8UO5 - chains B and D of the 4 polymer chains in the assembly; structure by electron microscopy, 3.27 A resolution.

[Chain B]
Molecule: Serine/threonine-protein phosphatase 2A 55 kDa regulatory subunit B alpha isoform
Source organism: Homo sapiens
UniProtKB: P63151 (2ABA_HUMAN); residue numbers follow UniProt; this construct covers 1-447
Chain sequence (447 residues; numbered 1 to 447; the number before each row is that of its first residue):
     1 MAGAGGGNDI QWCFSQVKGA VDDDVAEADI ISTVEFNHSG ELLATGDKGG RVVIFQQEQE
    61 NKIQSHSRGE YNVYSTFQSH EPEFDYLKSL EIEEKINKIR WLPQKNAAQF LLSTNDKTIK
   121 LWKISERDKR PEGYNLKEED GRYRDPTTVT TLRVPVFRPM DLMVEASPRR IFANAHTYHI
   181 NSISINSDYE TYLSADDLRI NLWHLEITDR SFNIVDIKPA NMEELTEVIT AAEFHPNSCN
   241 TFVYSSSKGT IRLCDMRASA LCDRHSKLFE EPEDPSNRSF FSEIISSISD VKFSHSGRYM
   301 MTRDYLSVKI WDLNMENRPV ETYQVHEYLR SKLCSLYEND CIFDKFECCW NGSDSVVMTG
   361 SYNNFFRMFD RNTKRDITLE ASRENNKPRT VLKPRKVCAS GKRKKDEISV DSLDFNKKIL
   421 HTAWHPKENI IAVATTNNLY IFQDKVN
Disordered / not traced: 1-8, 21-25, 61-70, 272-275, 383-414, 445-447
Swiss-Prot annotation at these positions:
  - modified residue: Ala2 (N-acetylalanine)

[Chain D]
Molecule: Immediate early response gene 5 protein
Source organism: Homo sapiens
UniProtKB: Q5VY09 (IER5_HUMAN); residues 1-50 here = UniProt positions 1-50
Chain sequence (74 residues; row label = number of the first residue in the row; numbers below 1 keep their minus sign (Met-23 is residue -23)):
   -23 MDWSHPQFEK SAVDENLYFQ GGGRMEFKLE AHRIVSISLG KIYNSRVQRG GIKLHKNLLV
    37 SLVLRSARQV YLSD
Disordered / not traced: -23 to 2, 46-50
Differences from the reference sequence: expression tag (-23 to 0)

[How chain B and chain D interact]
Contacting residue pairs (36; chain B residue first):
  Glu91(B) with Arg25(D), hydrogen bond (backbone-side chain); Gly26(D)
  Ile92(B) with Arg25(D), hydrogen bond (backbone-side chain)
  Glu93(B) with Arg25(D), salt bridge
  Asp116(B) with Lys29(D), salt bridge
  His179(B) with Lys29(D), hydrogen bond
  Asp197(B) with His31(D)
  Leu225(B) with Leu30(D), hydrophobic; Leu34(D)
  Thr226(B) with Leu34(D)
  Val228(B) with His31(D); Leu34(D), hydrophobic
  Thr230(B) with His31(D)
  Phe280(B) with Ala7(D), hydrophobic; Leu40(D); Arg41(D)
  Phe281(B) with Ile10(D), hydrophobic; Val39(D), hydrophobic
  Glu283(B) with Leu35(D); Leu38(D)
  Ile284(B) with Leu35(D), hydrophobic
  Ser287(B) with His31(D)
  Cys334(B) with Ile10(D), hydrophobic
  Tyr337(B) with Ile13(D), hydrophobic; Ser14(D); Lys17(D), hydrogen bond (backbone-side chain); Val36(D), hydrogen bond (side chain-backbone); Val39(D)
  Glu338(B) with Arg9(D), salt bridge; Lys17(D), hydrogen bond (backbone-side chain)
  Asn339(B) with Lys17(D)
  Phe343(B) with Lys17(D); His31(D); Lys32(D); Val36(D), hydrophobic
  Lys345(B) with His31(D), hydrogen bond
Also at the interface, not in a pair above, chain B (28 interface residues in all): Glu94, Tyr178, Leu198, Met222, Glu227, Ser247, Asp340

[Summary]
Chain B and chain D form an interface of 28 and 19 residues respectively; the contacts include 7 hydrogen
bonds and 3 salt bridges. Polar pairs include Glu93(B)-Arg25(D), Asp116(B)-Lys29(D) and Glu338(B)-Arg9(D).
Chain B is Serine/threonine-protein phosphatase 2A 55 kDa regulatory subunit B alpha isoform and chain D is
Immediate early response gene 5 protein, both from Homo sapiens; the structure, Protein Phosphatase 2A B55
subunit in complex with IER5, was determined by electron microscopy.
